Entry 3B3Q (X-ray diffraction, 2.40 A resolution); this record covers chains A and E of the 4 polymer chains in the assembly.

[Chain A]
Molecule: Nlgn1 protein
Organism: Mus musculus
Notes: fragment: cholinesterase-like domain
Reference sequence: Q4KMN5 (Q4KMN5_MOUSE); the author numbering skips numbers that UniProt does not, so the offset changes along the chain: 46-164 = UniProt 46-164; 185-297 = UniProt 165-277; 307-635 = UniProt 278-606
Sequence (577 residues; row label = number of the first residue in the row; note: 29 numbers in that range are skipped by the numbering (no residue carries them; nothing is unmodelled there)):
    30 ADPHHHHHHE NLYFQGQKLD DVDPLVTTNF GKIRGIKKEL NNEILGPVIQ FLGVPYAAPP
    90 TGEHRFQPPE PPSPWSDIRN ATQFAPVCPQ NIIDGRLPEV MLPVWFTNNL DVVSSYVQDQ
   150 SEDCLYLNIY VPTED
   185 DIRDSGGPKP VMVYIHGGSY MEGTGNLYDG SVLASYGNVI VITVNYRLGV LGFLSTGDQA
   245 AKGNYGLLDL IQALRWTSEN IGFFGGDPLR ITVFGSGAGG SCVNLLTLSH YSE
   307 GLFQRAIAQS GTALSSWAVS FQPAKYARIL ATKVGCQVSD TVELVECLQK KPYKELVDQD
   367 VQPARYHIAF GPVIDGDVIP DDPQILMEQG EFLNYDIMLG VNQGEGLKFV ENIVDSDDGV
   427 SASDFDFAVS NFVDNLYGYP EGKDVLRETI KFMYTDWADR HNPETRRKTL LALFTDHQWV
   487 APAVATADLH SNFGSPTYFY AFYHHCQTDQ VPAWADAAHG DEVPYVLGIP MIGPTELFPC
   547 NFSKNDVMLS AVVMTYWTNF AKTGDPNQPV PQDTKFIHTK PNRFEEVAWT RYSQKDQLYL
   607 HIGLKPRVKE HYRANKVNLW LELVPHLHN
Disordered / not traced: 30-51, 185-189, 446-449, 580-589
Construct notes: expression tag (30-45); engineered mutation Gln343 (Asn314 in Q4KMN5)
Disulfides: Cys117-Cys153, Cys342-Cys353, Cys512-Cys546
Glycans and other covalent adducts: N-acetylglucosamine (NAG) linked to Asn109, Asn547
What the authors report for this chain:
  - Ca2+ coordination through a water molecule: Gln395, Glu397
  - self-association interface (contacts with another copy of this molecule); pairs are residue here / residue on that copy: Phe458-Met459, Met459-Met459, Asp450, Ala620
  - contacts within the chain: Phe458-Trp463
  - specificity-determining residues: Tyr295, Gly500 (proposed by the authors, not directly observed)
  - post-translational modification sites: Asn109, Asn547

[Chain E]
Molecule: NRXN1 protein
Organism: Homo sapiens
Notes: fragment: LNS domain or LG domain
Reference sequence: A4FVB9 (A4FVB9_HUMAN); the author numbering skips numbers that UniProt does not, so the offset changes along the chain: 81-200 = UniProt 39-158; 231-292 = UniProt 159-220
Sequence (197 residues; each row starts with the number of its first residue; note: 30 numbers in that range are skipped by the numbering (no residue carries them; nothing is unmodelled there)):
    73 HSAFAADPGH AGTTYIFSKG GGQITYKWPP NDRPSTRADR LAIGFSTVQK EAVLVRVDSS
   133 SGLGDYLELH IHQGKIGVKF NVGTDDIAIE ESNAIINDGK YHVVRFTRSG GNATLQVDSW
   193 PVIERYPA
   231 GRQLTIFNSQ ATIIIGGKEQ GQPFQGQLSG LYYNGLKVLN MAAENDANIA IVGNVRLVGE
   291 VPHHHHHHH
Disordered / not traced: 83-84, 292-299
Construct notes: expression tag (73-80, 293-299)
Bound ions: Ca2+: Asp137, Val154, Ile236, Asn238
What the authors report for this chain:
  - mutagenesis - R112E, T179A: unchanged binding to Nlgn1 protein (chain A)
  - Ca2+ coordination: Asp137, Val154, Ile236, Asn238
  - conformationally variable residues (order/disorder transition): Arg109

[Interface between chain A and chain E]
Pairs across the interface (23; chain A residue first):
  His294(A) - Arg109(E)
  His294(A) - Ile236(E)
  Glu297(A) - Arg109(E)  salt bridge
  Asp387(A) - Arg232(E)  salt bridge
  Gln395(A) - Leu234(E)
  Gly396(A) - Ile236(E)
  Gly396(A) - Asn238(E)  hydrogen bond (backbone-side chain)
  Glu397(A) - Leu234(E)
  Glu397(A) - Thr235(E)  hydrogen bond (side chain-backbone)
  Glu397(A) - Ile236(E)  hydrogen bond (side chain-backbone)
  Phe398(A) - Ile236(E)
  Phe398(A) - Asn238(E)
  Leu399(A) - Ser107(E)
  Leu399(A) - Ile236(E)  hydrophobic
  Asn400(A) - Arg105(E)  hydrogen bond (side chain-backbone)
  Asn400(A) - Pro106(E)
  Asn400(A) - Ser107(E)  hydrogen bond (side chain-backbone)
  Asp402(A) - Asn103(E)
  Asn498(A) - Leu135(E)
  Phe499(A) - Leu135(E)  hydrophobic
  Phe499(A) - Asn238(E)
  Phe499(A) - Ser239(E)
  Gly500(A) - Ser239(E)
Interface residues without a listed pair, chain A (14 interface residues in all): Pro502
Interface residues without a listed pair, chain E (14 interface residues in all): Asp104, Thr108
The authors on this interface:
  - pairs named by the authors: Glu297(A)-Arg109(E) (salt bridge), Asp387(A)-Arg232(E) (salt bridge), Leu399(A)-Ile236(E) (hydrophobic contact), Phe499(A)-Leu135(E) (hydrophobic contact), Gly500(A)-Ser239(E)
  - interface residues, chain A: Gln395(A), Glu397(A), Asn400(A), Phe499(A)
  - hot spots on chain A (mutagenesis) - E397A, N400A: abolished binding to NRXN1 protein (chain E)
  - interface residues, chain E: Pro101(E), Ser131(E), Leu135(E), Gly231(E), Asn238(E)
  - hot spots on chain E (mutagenesis) - S107R, N238R: decreased binding to Nlgn1 protein (chain A)

[In short]
Chain A and chain E each contribute 14 residues to their interface; the contacts include 5 hydrogen bonds and
2 salt bridges. Polar contacts include Glu297(A)-Arg109(E), Asp387(A)-Arg232(E) and Gly396(A)-Asn238(E). The
paper describes salt bridges between Glu297(A) and Arg109(E) and Asp387(A) and Arg232(E); hydrophobic contacts
between Leu399(A) and Ile236(E) and Phe499(A) and Leu135(E); a contact between Gly500(A) and Ser239(E). From
the paper: E397A and N400A of chain A abolish binding to NRXN1 protein (chain E); interface residues
Gln395(A), Glu397(A) and Pro101(E) among others; 6 substitutions were tested in all.
Chain A is Nlgn1 protein (Mus musculus) and chain E is NRXN1 protein (Homo sapiens); the structure, Crystal
structure of a synaptic adhesion complex, was determined by X-ray diffraction.
